PDB entry 8ZYD | electron microscopy, 3.04 A resolution | chains B and C of the 4 polymer chains in the assembly

== Chain B ==
Molecule: tRNA nuclease CdiA
From: Escherichia coli 536
Notes: EC 3.1.-.-; engineered mutation(s): H178A
UniProtKB: Q0T963 (CDIA_ECOL5); residues 1-227 here correspond to UniProt positions 3016-3242 (UniProt number = residue number + 3015)
Sequence (234 residues; numbered -6 to 227; the number before each row is that of its first residue; numbers below 1 keep their minus sign (Met-6 is residue -6)):
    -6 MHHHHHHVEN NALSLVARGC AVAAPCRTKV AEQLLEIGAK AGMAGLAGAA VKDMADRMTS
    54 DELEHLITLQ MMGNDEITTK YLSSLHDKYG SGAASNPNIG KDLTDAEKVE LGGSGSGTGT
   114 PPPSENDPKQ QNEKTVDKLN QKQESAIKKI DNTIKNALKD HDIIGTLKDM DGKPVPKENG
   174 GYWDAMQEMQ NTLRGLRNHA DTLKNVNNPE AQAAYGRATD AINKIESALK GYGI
Unresolved in the structure: -6 to 126
Construct notes: initiating methionine (-6); expression tag (-5 to 0); conflict Ala178 (His3193 in Q0T963)
Bound ions: Mg2+ near Asp155 (its only coordinating residue here)
UniProt features mapped onto this chain:
  - motif: Val1 to Asn4 (VENN CT cleavage motif)
  - active site: Asp155, Glu181
From the paper describing this entry:
  - catalytic residues: Asp155, Trp176 (proposed by the authors, not directly observed)
  - mutagenesis - D155A, I157A, L160A, K161A, D164A, K166A, K170A, W176A, Q183A, Y225A: decreased catalytic activity

== Chain C ==
Molecule: tRNAIleGAU
From: Escherichia coli
Sequence (77 nucleotides; each row starts with the number of its first residue):
     1 AGGCUUGUAG CUCAGGUGGU U
   21A A
    22 GAGCGCACCC CUGAUXAGGG UGAGGUCGGU GGUUCAAGUC CACUCAGGCC UACCA
Unresolved in the structure: 73-76
Modified positions: T6A (N-[N-(9-b-D-ribofuranosylpurin-6-yl)carbamoyl]threonine-5'-monophosphate) at position 37

== Chain B / chain C interface ==
Contacting residue pairs (22):
  Asp130(B) with G16(C), base contact
  Lys131(B) with G16(C), base contact
  Asn133(B) with G16(C), base contact
  Gln134(B) with A14(C), sugar contact; G22(C), hydrogen bond to the base; A23(C), sugar contact
  Lys135(B) with G22(C), salt bridge to the phosphate
  Ser138(B) with A23(C), phosphate contact; G24(C), phosphate contact
  Lys141(B) with G41(C), phosphate contact
  Lys142(B) with G41(C), phosphate contact; U42(C), salt bridge to the phosphate
  Asn145(B) with G40(C), phosphate contact; G41(C), phosphate contact
  Thr146(B) with G41(C), sugar contact
  Asn149(B) with G40(C), sugar contact
  Lys170(B) with C32(C), salt bridge to the phosphate
  Glu181(B) with C30(C), hydrogen bond to the sugar
  Arg187(B) with U42(C), hydrogen bond to the phosphate; G43(C), salt bridge to the phosphate
  Gly188(B) with U42(C), phosphate contact
  His192(B) with U42(C), salt bridge to the phosphate
Interface residues without a listed pair, chain B (17 interface residues in all): Trp176
Interface residues without a listed pair, chain C (12 interface residues in all): C31

== Overview ==
Chain B and chain C form an interface of 17 and 12 residues respectively, with 3 hydrogen bonds and 5 salt
bridges. Polar pairs include Gln134(B)-G22(C), Glu181(B)-C30(C) and Arg187(B)-U42(C). The paper reports
catalytic residues Asp155(B) and Trp176(B); D155A, I157A and L160A of chain B, among others, reduce catalytic
activity; 10 substitutions were tested in all.
Chain B is tRNA nuclease CdiA (Escherichia coli 536) and chain C is tRNAIleGAU (Escherichia coli); the
structure, Cryo-EM structure of uropathogenic Escherichia coli CysK:CdiA:tRNA complex B, was determined by
electron microscopy together with 8ZYC from the same study.
